8HVL - chains A and B; structure by X-ray diffraction, 1.45 A resolution.

== Chain A (and B) ==
Molecule: 3C-like proteinase nsp5
From: Severe acute respiratory syndrome coronavirus 2
Notes: EC 3.4.22.69; chain B of this document is another copy of the same molecule, construct and numbering; everything in this record applies to it too
UniProtKB: P0DTC1 (R1A_SARS2); residues 3-301 here correspond to UniProt positions 3266-3564 (UniProt number = residue number + 3263)
Amino-acid sequence (299 residues; each row starts with the number of its first residue):
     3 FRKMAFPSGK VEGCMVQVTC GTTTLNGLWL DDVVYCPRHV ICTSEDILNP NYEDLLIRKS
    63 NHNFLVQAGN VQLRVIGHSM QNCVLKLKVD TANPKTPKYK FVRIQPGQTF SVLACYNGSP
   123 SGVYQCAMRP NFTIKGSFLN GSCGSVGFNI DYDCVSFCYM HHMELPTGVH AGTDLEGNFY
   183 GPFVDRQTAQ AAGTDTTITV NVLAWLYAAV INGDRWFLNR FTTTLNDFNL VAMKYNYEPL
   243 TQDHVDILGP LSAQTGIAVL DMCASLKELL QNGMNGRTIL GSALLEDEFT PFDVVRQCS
Differences from the reference sequence: engineered mutation Ile-49 (Met3312 in P0DTC1)
Small-molecule neighbours: Paxlovid, bound form (4WI; (1R,2S,5S)-N-{(1E,2S)-1-imino-3-[(3S)-2-oxopyrrolidin-3-yl]propan-2-yl}-6,6-dimethyl-3-[3-methyl-N-(trifluoroacetyl)-L-valyl]-3-azabicyclo[3.1.0]hexane-2-carboxamide): His-41, Ile-49, Tyr-54, Phe-140, Leu-141, Asn-142, Gly-143, Ser-144, Cys-145, His-163, His-164, Met-165, Glu-166, Leu-167, Pro-168, His-172, Asp-187, Arg-188, Gln-189, Thr-190, Gln-192

== Interface between chain A and chain B ==
Pairs across the interface - 50 pairs, chain A then chain B:
  Arg-4(A) / Tyr-126(B)
  Arg-4(A) / Gln-127(B)  hydrogen bond (side chain-backbone)
  Arg-4(A) / Lys-137(B)  hydrogen bond (side chain-backbone)
  Arg-4(A) / Ser-139(B)
  Arg-4(A) / Glu-290(B)  salt bridge
  Lys-5(A) / Tyr-126(B)
  Met-6(A) / Gly-124(B)
  Met-6(A) / Val-125(B)
  Met-6(A) / Ser-139(B)
  Ala-7(A) / Gly-124(B)
  Ala-7(A) / Val-125(B)  hydrogen bond (backbone-backbone)
  Phe-8(A) / Val-125(B)
  Pro-9(A) / Ser-10(B)
  Pro-9(A) / Glu-14(B)
  Pro-9(A) / Pro-122(B)  hydrophobic
  Pro-9(A) / Ser-123(B)
  Pro-9(A) / Gly-124(B)
  Ser-10(A) / Pro-9(B)
  Ser-10(A) / Ser-10(B)  hydrogen bond (side chain-backbone)
  Ser-10(A) / Glu-14(B)  hydrogen bond (backbone-side chain)
  Gly-11(A) / Gly-11(B)
  Gly-11(A) / Glu-14(B)  hydrogen bond (backbone-side chain)
  Glu-14(A) / Pro-9(B)
  Glu-14(A) / Ser-10(B)  hydrogen bond (side chain-backbone)
  Glu-14(A) / Gly-11(B)  hydrogen bond (side chain-backbone)
  Pro-122(A) / Pro-9(B)  hydrophobic
  Ser-123(A) / Pro-9(B)
  Gly-124(A) / Met-6(B)
  Gly-124(A) / Ala-7(B)
  Gly-124(A) / Pro-9(B)
  Val-125(A) / Met-6(B)
  Val-125(A) / Ala-7(B)  hydrogen bond (backbone-backbone)
  Val-125(A) / Phe-8(B)
  Val-125(A) / Val-125(B)  hydrophobic
  Tyr-126(A) / Lys-5(B)
  Tyr-126(A) / Met-6(B)  hydrophobic
  Gln-127(A) / Arg-4(B)  hydrogen bond (backbone-side chain)
  Lys-137(A) / Arg-4(B)  hydrogen bond (backbone-side chain)
  Ser-139(A) / Met-6(B)
  Ser-139(A) / Gln-299(B)  hydrogen bond
  Leu-141(A) / Gln-299(B)
  Leu-141(A) / Cys-300(B)
  Leu-141(A) / Ser-301(B)
  Leu-286(A) / Ala-285(B)  hydrophobic
  Glu-290(A) / Arg-4(B)  salt bridge
  Arg-298(A) / Ser-123(B)  hydrogen bond (side chain-backbone)
  Arg-298(A) / Gly-124(B)
  Gln-299(A) / Leu-141(B)
  Cys-300(A) / Leu-141(B)
  Ser-301(A) / Leu-141(B)
Other interface residues (no listed pair), chain A (28 interface residues in all): Lys-12, Leu-115, Cys-128, Ala-129
Other interface residues (no listed pair), chain B (29 interface residues in all): Lys-12, Leu-115, Cys-128, Gly-138, Thr-280, Gly-283

== Overview ==
28 residues of chain A and 29 residues of chain B are in contact; the contacts include 13 hydrogen bonds and 2
salt bridges. Polar contacts include Arg-4(A)/Glu-290(B), Arg-4(A)/Gln-127(B) and Arg-4(A)/Lys-137(B). Ligands
of chain A: Paxlovid, bound form.
Chain A and chain B are both 3C-like proteinase nsp5 (Severe acute respiratory syndrome coronavirus 2); the
structure, Crystal structure of SARS-Cov-2 main protease M49I mutant in complex with PF07321332, was
determined by X-ray diffraction (same publication as 8HZR, 8HVK, 8HVM, 8HVN and 8HVO).
